PDB entry 5JHR | X-ray diffraction, 2.90 A resolution | chains E and F of the 28 polymer chains in the assembly

== Chain E ==
Protein: Proteasome subunit alpha type-6
Organism: Saccharomyces cerevisiae (strain ATCC 204508 / S288c)
Notes: EC 3.4.25.1
UniProtKB: P40302 (PSA6_YEAST); residues 0-233 here correspond to UniProt positions 1-234 (UniProt number = residue number + 1)
Amino-acid sequence (234 residues; row label = number of the first residue in the row; numbering starts at 0):
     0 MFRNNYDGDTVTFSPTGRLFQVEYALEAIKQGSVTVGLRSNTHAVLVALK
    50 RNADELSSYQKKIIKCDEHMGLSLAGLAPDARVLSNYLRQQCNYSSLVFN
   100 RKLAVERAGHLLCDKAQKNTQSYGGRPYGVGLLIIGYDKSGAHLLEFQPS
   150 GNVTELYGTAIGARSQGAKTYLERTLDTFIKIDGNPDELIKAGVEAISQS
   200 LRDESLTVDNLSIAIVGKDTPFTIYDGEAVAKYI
Unresolved in the structure: 0-2
Curated features (UniProtKB/Swiss-Prot):
  - modified residue: Ser13 (Phosphoserine)
  - cross-link: Lys190 (Glycyl lysine isopeptide (Lys-Gly) (interchain with G-Cter in ubiquitin))

== Chain F ==
Protein: Probable proteasome subunit alpha type-7
Organism: Saccharomyces cerevisiae (strain ATCC 204508 / S288c)
Notes: EC 3.4.25.1
UniProtKB: P21242 (PSA7_YEAST); residues -3 to 284 here correspond to UniProt positions 1-288 (UniProt number = residue number + 4)
Amino-acid sequence (288 residues; numbered -3 to 284; the number before each row is that of its first residue; numbers below 1 keep their minus sign (Met-3 is residue -3)):
    -3 MTSIGTGYDLSNSVFSPDGRNFQVEYAVKAVENGTTSIGIKCNDGVVFAV
    47 EKLITSKLLVPQKNVKIQVVDRHIGCVYSGLIPDGRHLVNRGREEAASFK
    97 KLYKTPIPIPAFADRLGQYVQAHTLYNSVRPFGVSTIFGGVDKNGAHLYM
   147 LEPSGSYWGYKGAATGKGRQSAKAELEKLVDHHPEGLSAREAVKQAAKII
   197 YLAHEDNKEKDFELEISWCSLSETNGLHKFVKGDLLQEAIDFAQKEINGD
   247 DDEDEDDSDNVMSSDDENAPVATNANATTDQEGDIHLE
Unresolved in the structure: -3 to 1, 245-284
Curated features (UniProtKB/Swiss-Prot):
  - modified residue: Thr-2 (N-acetylthreonine)

== How chain E and chain F interact ==
Residue-residue contacts - 63 pairs, chain E then chain F:
  Asn4(E) - Leu6(F)
  Tyr5(E) - Asp5(F)  hydrogen bond
  Tyr5(E) - Leu6(F)  hydrophobic
  Thr9(E) - Arg126(F)
  Val10(E) - Gln19(F)
  Val10(E) - Asn123(F)
  Val10(E) - Ser124(F)
  Val10(E) - Val125(F)
  Val10(E) - Arg126(F)
  Thr11(E) - Leu6(F)
  Thr11(E) - Gln19(F)
  Phe12(E) - Gln19(F)  hydrogen bond (backbone-side chain)
  Phe12(E) - Tyr22(F)
  Phe12(E) - Ala23(F)  hydrophobic
  Phe12(E) - Arg126(F)
  Phe12(E) - Pro127(F)
  Ser13(E) - Tyr22(F)
  Pro14(E) - Tyr22(F)  hydrophobic
  Pro14(E) - Lys25(F)
  Thr15(E) - Lys25(F)
  Gly16(E) - Tyr22(F)
  Gly16(E) - Ala26(F)
  Leu18(E) - Leu77(F)  hydrophobic
  Leu18(E) - Arg126(F)
  His109(E) - Arg82(F)
  Cys112(E) - Arg82(F)
  Asp113(E) - Arg82(F)  salt bridge
  Asp113(E) - Asn86(F)
  Gln116(E) - Pro79(F)
  Gln116(E) - Asp80(F)
  Gln116(E) - His83(F)  hydrogen bond
  Gln116(E) - Arg126(F)
  Thr119(E) - Arg126(F)  hydrogen bond (backbone-side chain)
  Gln120(E) - His119(F)
  Gln120(E) - Val125(F)
  Gln120(E) - Arg126(F)  hydrogen bond (backbone-backbone)
  Gln120(E) - Pro127(F)
  Gln120(E) - Phe128(F)
  Ser121(E) - Ser124(F)
  Tyr122(E) - Ser124(F)  hydrogen bond (backbone-backbone)
  Ser149(E) - Pro79(F)
  Gly150(E) - Pro79(F)
  Asn151(E) - Ile78(F)
  Asn151(E) - Pro79(F)
  Thr153(E) - Leu55(F)
  Thr153(E) - Asn60(F)
  Glu154(E) - Leu55(F)
  Glu154(E) - Val56(F)
  Glu154(E) - Lys59(F)
  Glu154(E) - Asn60(F)  hydrogen bond (backbone-side chain)
  Leu155(E) - Leu54(F)
  Leu155(E) - Leu55(F)  hydrophobic
  Leu155(E) - Val56(F)
  Tyr156(E) - Leu54(F)  hydrogen bond (backbone-backbone)
  Tyr156(E) - Leu55(F)
  Tyr156(E) - Val56(F)
  Tyr156(E) - Pro57(F)
  Gly157(E) - Leu54(F)
  Lys168(E) - Leu54(F)
  Leu171(E) - Leu54(F)
  Glu172(E) - Ser52(F)  hydrogen bond
  Glu172(E) - Lys53(F)
  Leu175(E) - Lys53(F)
Other interface residues (no listed pair), chain E (37 interface residues in all): Arg38, Glu105, Ser139, His142, Val152, Phe178
Other interface residues (no listed pair), chain F (30 interface residues in all): Gly129

== In short ==
37 residues of chain E and 30 residues of chain F are in contact, with 9 hydrogen bonds and 1 salt bridge.
Among the polar pairs are Asp113(E)-Arg82(F), Tyr5(E)-Asp5(F) and Phe12(E)-Gln19(F).
Chain E is Proteasome subunit alpha type-6 and chain F is Probable proteasome subunit alpha type-7, both from
Saccharomyces cerevisiae (strain ATCC 204508 / S288c); the structure, Yeast 20S proteasome in complex with the
peptidic epoxyketone inhibitor 27, was determined by X-ray diffraction, deposited together with 5JHS.
